Entry 6CAR (X-ray diffraction, 3.40 A resolution); this record covers chains A and M of the 23 polymer chains in the assembly.

== Chain A ==
Molecule: 16S Ribosomal RNA rRNA
From: Thermus thermophilus HB8
Sequence (1517 nucleotides; numbered 5 to 1544 plus 19 insertion-coded residues; 42 numbers in that range are skipped by the numbering (no residue carries them; nothing is unmodelled there); the number before each row is that of its first residue; a row labelled like 190A-190L holds insertion residues (190A, then the next letters in order)):
     5 UGGAGAGUCU GAUCCUGGCU CAGGGUGAAC GCUGGCGGCG UGCCUAAGAC AUGCAAGUCG
    65 UGCGGG
    73 CCGCGGGGUU UU
    88 ACUCCG
    95 UGGUC
   101 AGCGGCGGAC GGGUGAGUAA CGCGUGGGU
  129A G
   130 ACCUACCCGG AAGAGGGGGA CAACCCGGGG AAACUCGGGC UAAUCCCCCA UGUGGACCCG
   190 C
190A-190L CCCUUGGGGUGU
   191 GUCCAAAGGG CUUU
   216 GCCCGCUUCC GGAUGGGCCC GCGUCCCAUC AGCUAGUUGG UGGGGUAAUG GCCCACCAAG
   276 GCGACGACGG GUAGCCGGUC UGAGAGGAUG GCCGGCCACA GGGGCACUGA GACACGGGCC
   336 CCACUCCUAC GGGAGGCAGC AGUUAGGAAU CUUCCGCAAU GGGCGCAAGC CUGACGGAGC
   396 GACGCCGCUU GGAGGAAGAA GCCCUUCGGG GUGUAAACUC CUGAA
   442 CCCGGGACGA AACCCCCGAC GA
   474 GGGGACUGAC GGUACCGGG
   494 GUAAUAGCGC CGGCCAACUC CGUGCCAGCA GCCXCGGUAA UACGGAGGGC GCGAGCGUUA
   554 CCCGGAUUCA CUGGGCGUAA AGGGCGUGUA GGCGGCCUGG GGCGUCCCAU GUGAAAGACC
   614 ACGGCUCAAC CGUGGGGGAG CGUGGGAUAC GCUCAGGCUA GACGGUGGGA GAGGGUGGUG
   674 GAAUUCCCGG AGUAGCGGUG AAAUGCGCAG AUACCGGGAG GAACGCCGAU GGCGAAGGCA
   734 GCCACCUGGU CCACCCGUGA CGCUGAGGCG CGAAAGCGUG GGGAGCAAAC CGGAUUAGAU
   794 ACCCGGGUAG UCCACGCCCU AAACGAUGCG CGCUAGGUCU CUGGGUCU
   848 CCUGGGGGCC GAAGCUAACG CGUUAAGCGC GCCGCCUGGG GAGUACGGCC GCAAGGCUGA
   908 AACUCAAAGG AAUUGACGGG GGCCCGCACA AGCGGUGGAG CAUGUGGUUU AAUUCGAAGX
   968 AACGCGAAGA ACCUUACCAG GCCUUGACAU GCUAGG
 1003A G
  1004 AACCCGGGUG AAAGCCUGGG GUGCCCC
1030A-1030D GCGA
  1031 GGGGAGCCCU AGCACAGGUG CUGCAUGGCC GUCGUCAGCU CGUGCCGUGA GGUGUUGGGU
  1091 UAAGUCCCGC AACGAGCGCA ACCCCCGCCG UUAGUUGCCA GCGGUUCGGC CGGGCACUCU
  1151 AACGGGACUG CCCGCGAAA
  1171 GCGGGAGGAA GGAGGGGACG ACGUCUGGUC AGCAUGGCCC UUACGGCCUG GGCGACACAC
  1231 GUGCUACAAU GCCCACUACA AAGCGAUGCC ACCCGGCAAC GGGGAGCUAA UCGCAAAAAG
  1291 GUGGGCCCAG UUCGGAUUGG GGUCUGCAAC CCGACCCCAU GAAGCCGGAA UCGCUAGUAA
  1351 UCGCGGAUCA G
 1361A C
  1362 CAUGCCGCGG UGAAUACGUU CCCGGGCCUU GUACACACXG CCXGUXACGC CAUGGGAGCG
  1422 GGCUCUACCC GAAGUCGCCG GG
  1446 AGCCUACGGG
  1459 CAGGCGCCGA GGGUAGGGCC CGUGACUGGG GCGAAGUCGU AACAAGGUAG CUGUACCGGA
  1519 AGGUGCGGCU GGAUCACCUC CUUUCU
Unresolved in the structure: 1533-1538
Construct notes: conflict C13 (U131313 in 55771382)
Modified / non-standard residues: PSU (pseudouridine-5'-monophosphate) at position 516, G7M (N7-methyl-guanosine-5'-monophosphate) at position 527, M2G (N2-dimethylguanosine-5'-monophosphate) at position 966, 5MC (5-methylcytidine-5'-monophosphate) at position 967, 2MG (2N-methylguanosine-5'-monophosphate) at position 1207, 5MC (5-methylcytidine-5'-monophosphate) at position 1400, 4OC (4n,o2'-methylcytidine-5'-monophosphate) at position 1402, 5MC (5-methylcytidine-5'-monophosphate) at position 1404, 5MC (5-methylcytidine-5'-monophosphate) at position 1407, UR3 (3-methyluridine-5'-monophoshate) at position 1498, MA6 (6N-dimethyladenosine-5'-monophoshate) at position 1518, MA6 (6N-dimethyladenosine-5'-monophoshate) at position 1519, PSU (pseudouridine-5'-monophosphate) at position 1540, PSU (pseudouridine-5'-monophosphate) at position 1541
Metal / ion sites: Mg2+ site 1 near G21 (its only coordinating residue here); Mg2+ site 2: C48, G115; Mg2+ site 3 near A59 (its only coordinating residue here); Mg2+ site 4: G61, U62; Mg2+ site 5: G70, U98; Mg2+ site 6: G107, G326; Mg2+ site 7: A109, G331; Mg2+ site 8: G117, G289; Mg2+ site 9: C121, G124, U125; Mg2+ site 10 near G146 (its only coordinating residue here); Mg2+ site 11 near A149 (its only coordinating residue here); Mg2+ site 12 near C175 (its only coordinating residue here); 90 more Mg2+ sites not listed
Residues lining bound ligands: Sisomicin (SIS; (1S,2S,3R,4S,6R)-4,6-diamino-3-{[(2S,3R)-3-amino-6-(aminomethyl)-3,4-dihydro-2H-pyran-2-yl]oxy}-2-hydroxycyclohexyl 3-deoxy-4-C-methyl-3-(methylamino)-beta-L-arabinopyranoside): 5MC_1404, G1405, U1406, 5MC_1407, A1408, C1409, G1491, A1493, G1494, U1495, C1496
What the authors report for this chain:
  - binding site for Sisomicin: G1405, U1406, G1491, A1493, G1494, U1495
  - conformationally variable residues (side-chain flip): A1492, A1493

== Chain M ==
Name: 30S ribosomal protein S13
From: Thermus thermophilus (strain HB8 / ATCC 27634 / DSM 579)
UniProt: P80377 (RS13_THET8); residues 2-126 here = UniProt positions 2-126
Amino-acid sequence (125 residues; numbered 2 to 126; the number before each row is that of its first residue):
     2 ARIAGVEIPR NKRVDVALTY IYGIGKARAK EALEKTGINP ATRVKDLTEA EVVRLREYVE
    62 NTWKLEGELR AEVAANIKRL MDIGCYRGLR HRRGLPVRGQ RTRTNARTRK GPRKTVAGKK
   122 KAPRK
Unresolved in the structure: 120-126

== How chain A and chain M interact ==
Residue-residue contacts (90; chain A residue first):
  A946(A) - Arg114(M)  salt bridge to the phosphate
  G947(A) - Arg108(M)  phosphate contact
  G947(A) - Thr109(M)  hydrogen bond to the phosphate
  G947(A) - Arg114(M)  salt bridge to the phosphate
  C948(A) - Asn106(M)  phosphate contact
  C948(A) - Ala107(M)  phosphate contact
  C948(A) - Arg108(M)  hydrogen bond to the phosphate
  C948(A) - Thr109(M)  hydrogen bond to the phosphate
  A949(A) - Gln101(M)  phosphate contact
  A949(A) - Arg102(M)  phosphate contact
  A949(A) - Asn106(M)  hydrogen bond to the base
  U950(A) - Arg102(M)  salt bridge to the phosphate
  U950(A) - Thr105(M)  hydrogen bond to the base
  U950(A) - Asn106(M)  hydrogen bond to the base
  G951(A) - Arg102(M)  salt bridge to the phosphate
  U952(A) - Arg104(M)  base contact
  G953(A) - Arg104(M)  salt bridge to the phosphate
  G954(A) - Arg104(M)  hydrogen bond to the base
  A1225(A) - Arg102(M)  phosphate contact
  A1225(A) - Thr103(M)  hydrogen bond to the phosphate
  A1225(A) - Arg104(M)  phosphate contact
  C1226(A) - Arg91(M)  salt bridge to the phosphate
  C1226(A) - Leu96(M)  phosphate contact
  C1226(A) - Thr103(M)  hydrogen bond to the phosphate
  C1226(A) - Arg104(M)  base contact
  C1226(A) - Lys111(M)  hydrogen bond to the sugar
  A1227(A) - Lys111(M)  salt bridge to the phosphate
  A1227(A) - Lys115(M)  hydrogen bond to the sugar
  A1227(A) - Val117(M)  sugar contact
  C1228(A) - Arg104(M)  hydrogen bond to the base
  C1228(A) - Arg108(M)  salt bridge to the phosphate
  C1228(A) - Lys111(M)  salt bridge to the phosphate
  C1228(A) - Gly112(M)  phosphate contact
  C1228(A) - Arg114(M)  phosphate contact
  C1228(A) - Lys115(M)  salt bridge to the phosphate
  C1228(A) - Thr116(M)  hydrogen bond to the phosphate
  C1228(A) - Val117(M)  hydrogen bond to the sugar
  A1229(A) - Arg104(M)  base contact
  A1229(A) - Thr105(M)  base contact
  A1229(A) - Arg114(M)  salt bridge to the phosphate
  A1229(A) - Thr116(M)  hydrogen bond to the phosphate
  C1230(A) - Thr105(M)  base contact
  G1295(A) - Arg14(M)  hydrogen bond to the sugar
  C1296(A) - Arg14(M)  sugar contact
  C1297(A) - Lys13(M)  salt bridge to the phosphate
  C1297(A) - Arg44(M)  salt bridge to the phosphate
  U1301(A) - Tyr21(M)  phosphate contact
  U1302(A) - Lys13(M)  salt bridge to the phosphate
  U1302(A) - Arg14(M)  base contact
  U1302(A) - Val17(M)  phosphate contact
  U1302(A) - Tyr21(M)  hydrogen bond to the phosphate
  A1306(A) - Thr109(M)  hydrogen bond to the sugar
  U1307(A) - Gln101(M)  hydrogen bond to the phosphate
  U1307(A) - Thr109(M)  sugar contact
  U1307(A) - Arg110(M)  phosphate contact
  U1308(A) - His92(M)  hydrogen bond to the phosphate
  U1308(A) - Pro97(M)  phosphate contact
  U1308(A) - Val98(M)  hydrogen bond to the phosphate
  U1308(A) - Arg99(M)  salt bridge to the phosphate
  U1308(A) - Gln101(M)  hydrogen bond to the phosphate
  U1308(A) - Arg110(M)  salt bridge to the phosphate
  G1309(A) - Val74(M)  sugar contact
  G1309(A) - Asn77(M)  hydrogen bond to the sugar
  G1309(A) - Ile78(M)  sugar contact
  G1309(A) - Arg88(M)  salt bridge to the phosphate
  G1309(A) - His92(M)  salt bridge to the phosphate
  G1309(A) - Val98(M)  phosphate contact
  G1309(A) - Arg99(M)  salt bridge to the phosphate
  G1310(A) - Asn77(M)  phosphate contact
  G1310(A) - Arg80(M)  salt bridge to the phosphate
  G1310(A) - Arg88(M)  salt bridge to the phosphate
  C1320(A) - Tyr87(M)  sugar contact
  C1321(A) - Tyr87(M)  sugar contact
  G1323(A) - Arg99(M)  phosphate contact
  G1323(A) - Gly100(M)  phosphate contact
  C1328(A) - Ala28(M)  phosphate contact
  C1328(A) - Arg29(M)  hydrogen bond to the sugar
  A1329(A) - Tyr23(M)  phosphate contact
  A1329(A) - Gly24(M)  phosphate contact
  A1329(A) - Ile25(M)  phosphate contact
  A1329(A) - Gly26(M)  hydrogen bond to the phosphate
  A1329(A) - Lys27(M)  phosphate contact
  A1329(A) - Ala28(M)  hydrogen bond to the phosphate
  A1329(A) - Arg29(M)  hydrogen bond to the phosphate
  A1329(A) - Leu70(M)  sugar contact
  U1330(A) - Ile22(M)  phosphate contact
  U1330(A) - Tyr23(M)  phosphate contact
  U1330(A) - Ile25(M)  phosphate contact
  U1330(A) - Gly26(M)  phosphate contact
  A1332(A) - Thr109(M)  base contact
Interface residues without a listed pair, chain A (34 interface residues in all): G1224, C1322
Interface residues without a listed pair, chain M (44 interface residues in all): Thr20

== Summary ==
34 residues of chain A and 44 residues of chain M are in contact, with 27 hydrogen bonds and 21 salt bridges.
Among the polar pairs are A949(A)-Asn106(M), U950(A)-Thr105(M) and U950(A)-Asn106(M). Ligands of chain A:
Sisomicin. From the paper: a binding site for Sisomicin at G1405(A), U1406(A) and G1491(A) among others;
conformational variability at A1492(A) and A1493(A).
Chain A is 16S Ribosomal RNA rRNA (Thermus thermophilus HB8) and chain M is 30S ribosomal protein S13 (Thermus
thermophilus (strain HB8 / ATCC 27634 / DSM 579)); the structure, Serial Femtosecond X-ray Crystal Structure
of 30S ribosomal subunit from Thermus thermophilus in complex with Sisomicin, was determined by X-ray
diffraction (same publication as 6CAS).
